PDB entry 6OM3 | X-ray diffraction, 3.30 A resolution | chains C and I of the 12 polymer chains in the assembly

[Chain C]
Protein: Histone H2A
From: Xenopus laevis
Notes: engineered mutation(s): G99R, S123A
UniProtKB: Q6AZJ8 (Q6AZJ8_XENLA); residues 0-129 here correspond to UniProt positions 1-130 (UniProt number = residue number + 1)
Chain sequence (130 residues; row label = number of the first residue in the row; numbering starts at 0):
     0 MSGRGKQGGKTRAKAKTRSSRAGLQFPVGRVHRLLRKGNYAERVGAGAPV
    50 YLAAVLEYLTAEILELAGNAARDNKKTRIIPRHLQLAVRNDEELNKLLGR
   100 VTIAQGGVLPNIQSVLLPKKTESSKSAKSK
Disordered / not traced: 0-14, 119-129

[Chain I]
Molecule: 146-nt DNA strand
Sequence (146 nucleotides; each row starts with the number of its first residue):
     2 TCGAGAATCCCGGTGCCGAGGCCGCTCAATTGGTCGTAGACAGCTCTAGC
    52 ACCGCTTAAACGCACGTACGGATTCTCCCCCGCGTTTTAACCGCCAAGGG
   102 GATTACTCCCTAGTCTCCAGGCACGTGTCAGATATATACATCCGAT

[How chain C and chain I interact]
Contacting residue pairs (14; chain C residue first):
  Arg-29(C) with DG122(I), phosphate contact; DC123(I), salt bridge to the phosphate
  Arg-35(C) with DA113(I), phosphate contact
  Arg-42(C) with DC111(I), base contact; DT112(I), hydrogen bond to the sugar; DA113(I), phosphate contact
  Val-43(C) with DT112(I), sugar contact; DA113(I), hydrogen bond to the phosphate
  Gly-44(C) with DT112(I), phosphate contact
  Ala-45(C) with DT112(I), phosphate contact
  Lys-75(C) with DG132(I), phosphate contact
  Thr-76(C) with DA131(I), sugar contact; DG132(I), hydrogen bond to the phosphate
  Arg-77(C) with DG132(I), hydrogen bond to the phosphate
Other interface residues (no listed pair), chain C (12 interface residues in all): His-31, Glu-41, Pro-117
Other interface residues (no listed pair), chain I (8 interface residues in all): DC143

[Summary]
12 residues of chain C and 8 residues of chain I are in contact; the contacts include 4 hydrogen bonds and 1
salt bridge. Among the polar pairs are Arg-42(C)/DT112(I), Val-43(C)/DA113(I) and Thr-76(C)/DG132(I).
Here chain C is Histone H2A (Xenopus laevis) and chain I is a 146-nt DNA strand. Entry 6OM3 (Crystal structure
of the Orc1 BAH domain in complex with a nucleosome core particle) was determined by X-ray diffraction.
